7DMP - chains C and c of the 6 polymer chains in the assembly; structure by electron microscopy, 3.20 A resolution.

[Chain C (and c)]
Molecule: Radial spoke head protein 9 homolog
Source organism: Mus musculus
Notes: chain c of this document is another copy of the same molecule, construct and numbering; everything in this record applies to it too
Reference sequence: Q9D9V4 (RSPH9_MOUSE); residue numbers follow UniProt; this construct covers 1-276
Amino-acid sequence (276 residues; each row starts with the number of its first residue):
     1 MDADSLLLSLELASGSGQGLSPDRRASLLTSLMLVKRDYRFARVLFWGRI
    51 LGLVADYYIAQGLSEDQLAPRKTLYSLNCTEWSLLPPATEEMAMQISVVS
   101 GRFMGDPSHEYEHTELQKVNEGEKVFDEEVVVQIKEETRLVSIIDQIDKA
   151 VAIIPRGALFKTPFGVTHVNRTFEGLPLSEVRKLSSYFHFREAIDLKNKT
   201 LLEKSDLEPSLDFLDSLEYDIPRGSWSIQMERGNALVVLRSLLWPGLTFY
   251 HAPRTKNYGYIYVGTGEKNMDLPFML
Not modelled in the structure: 116-129, 194-213
What the authors report for this chain:
  - disease-associated variants - H251R: abolished localization (citing earlier work)

[How chain C and chain c interact]
Contacting residue pairs - 14 pairs, chain C then chain c:
  Asp-4(C) / Arg-254(c)
  Ser-5(C) / Ala-235(c)
  Leu-7(C) / Leu-7(c)
  Leu-7(C) / Leu-8(c)
  Leu-8(C) / Leu-8(c)  hydrophobic
  Leu-10(C) / Leu-7(c)  hydrophobic
  Arg-171(C) / Glu-174(c)
  Glu-174(C) / Arg-171(c)  salt bridge
  Ala-235(C) / Asp-4(c)
  Arg-254(C) / Asp-4(c)
  Thr-255(C) / Asp-4(c)
  Thr-255(C) / Ser-5(c)
  Lys-256(C) / Lys-256(c)
  Asn-257(C) / Ser-5(c)  hydrogen bond
Interface residues without a listed pair, chain C (13 interface residues in all): Ala-252
Interface residues without a listed pair, chain c (10 interface residues in all): Arg-232

[Summary]
The interface between chain C and chain c involves 13 residues on one side and 10 on the other; the contacts
include 1 hydrogen bond and 1 salt bridge. Polar pairs include Glu-174(C)/Arg-171(c) and Asn-257(C)/Ser-5(c).
The paper reports that H251R of chain C abolishes localization.
Chain C and chain c are both Radial spoke head protein 9 homolog (Mus musculus); the structure, Mouse radial
spoke complex, was determined by electron microscopy.
